PDB entry 6PYJ | X-ray diffraction, 1.44 A resolution | chains A and C of the 3 polymer chains in the assembly

# Chain A
Molecule: HLA class I histocompatibility antigen, B-27 alpha chain
From: Homo sapiens
UniProtKB: P03989 (1B27_HUMAN); residues 1-276 here correspond to UniProt positions 25-300 (UniProt number = residue number + 24)
Sequence (276 residues; row label = number of the first residue in the row):
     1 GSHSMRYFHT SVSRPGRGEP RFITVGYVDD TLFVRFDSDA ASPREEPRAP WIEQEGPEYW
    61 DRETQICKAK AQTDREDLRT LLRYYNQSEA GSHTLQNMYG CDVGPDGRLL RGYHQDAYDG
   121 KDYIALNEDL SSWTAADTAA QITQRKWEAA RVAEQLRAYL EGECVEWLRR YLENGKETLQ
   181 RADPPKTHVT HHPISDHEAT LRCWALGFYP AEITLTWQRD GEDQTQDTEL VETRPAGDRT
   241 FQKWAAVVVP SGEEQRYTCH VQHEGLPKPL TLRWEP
Cystine bridges: Cys101-Cys164, Cys203-Cys259
What the authors report for this chain:
  - contacts within the chain: Tyr59-Tyr171, Tyr7-Tyr59 (water-mediated contact), Ile52-Tyr59 (hydrophobic contact), Phe33-Tyr59 (hydrophobic contact), Tyr59-Trp60, Glu55-Tyr59, Tyr59-Glu63, Pro47-Trp60, Phe36-Cys67
  - mutagenesis - W60A: unchanged expression
  - mutagenesis - W60A: decreased binding to HC10 (proposed by the authors, not directly observed)

# Chain C
Molecule: LRN peptide
Sequence (9 residues; numbered 1 to 9; the number before each row is that of its first residue):
     1 LRNQSVFNF

# How chain A and chain C interact
Contacting residue pairs (43; chain A residue first):
  Met5(A) with Leu1(C)
  Tyr7(A) with Leu1(C), hydrogen bond (side chain-backbone); Arg2(C)
  His9(A) with Arg2(C), hydrogen bond
  Thr24(A) with Arg2(C), hydrogen bond
  Glu45(A) with Arg2(C), salt bridge
  Tyr59(A) with Leu1(C), hydrophobic
  Arg62(A) with Leu1(C); Arg2(C), hydrogen bond (side chain-backbone); Gln4(C)
  Glu63(A) with Leu1(C); Arg2(C), hydrogen bond (side chain-backbone)
  Ile66(A) with Arg2(C); Asn3(C); Gln4(C)
  Cys67(A) with Arg2(C)
  Thr73(A) with Val6(C); Phe7(C); Asn8(C)
  Glu76(A) with Asn8(C)
  Asp77(A) with Asn8(C); Phe9(C), hydrogen bond (side chain-backbone)
  Leu81(A) with Phe9(C), hydrophobic
  Tyr84(A) with Phe9(C), hydrogen bond (side chain-backbone)
  Leu95(A) with Phe9(C), hydrophobic
  Tyr99(A) with Arg2(C); Asn3(C), hydrogen bond (side chain-backbone)
  Asp116(A) with Phe9(C)
  Tyr123(A) with Phe9(C), hydrophobic
  Thr143(A) with Phe9(C), hydrogen bond (side chain-backbone)
  Lys146(A) with Phe9(C), hydrogen bond (side chain-backbone)
  Trp147(A) with Asn8(C), hydrogen bond (side chain-backbone); Phe9(C), hydrophobic
  Val152(A) with Phe7(C), hydrophobic
  Gln155(A) with Phe7(C)
  Leu156(A) with Asn3(C); Phe7(C), hydrophobic
  Tyr159(A) with Leu1(C), hydrogen bond (side chain-backbone); Arg2(C); Asn3(C)
  Glu163(A) with Leu1(C)
  Trp167(A) with Leu1(C), hydrophobic
  Tyr171(A) with Leu1(C), hydrogen bond (side chain-backbone)
Interface residues without a listed pair, chain A (33 interface residues in all): Val25, Val34, Ala69, Thr80

# Overview
Chain A and chain C form an interface of 33 and 8 residues respectively; the contacts include 13 hydrogen
bonds and 1 salt bridge. Among the polar pairs are Glu45(A)-Arg2(C), Tyr7(A)-Leu1(C) and His9(A)-Arg2(C). From
the paper: W60A of chain A reduces binding to HC10; contacts within the chain involving Tyr59(A), Tyr171(A)
and Tyr7(A) among others.
Chain A is HLA class I histocompatibility antigen, B-27 alpha chain (Homo sapiens) and chain C is LRN peptide;
the structure, Crystal Structure of HLA-B*2705 in complex with LRN, a self-peptide, was determined by X-ray
diffraction (same publication as 6PYL, 6PYV, 6PYW and 6PZ5).
